3OSG - chains A and C of the 3 polymer chains in the assembly; structure by X-ray diffraction, 2.00 A resolution.

== Chain A ==
Name: MYB21
Organism: Trichomonas vaginalis
Notes: fragment: Myb2 R2R3 Domain
UniProt: Q58HP3 (Q58HP3_TRIVA); numbering as in UniProt (aligned over 40-156)
Amino-acid sequence (126 residues; row label = number of the first residue in the row):
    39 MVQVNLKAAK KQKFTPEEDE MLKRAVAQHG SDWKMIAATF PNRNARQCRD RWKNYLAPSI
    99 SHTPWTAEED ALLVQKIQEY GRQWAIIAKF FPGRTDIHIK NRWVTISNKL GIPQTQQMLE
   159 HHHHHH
Disordered / not traced: 39, 44, 151-164
Differences from the reference sequence: expression tag (39, 157-164)
What the authors report for this chain:
  - binding site for the 12-nt DNA strand: Lys-48, Lys-49, Gln-50, Phe-52, Arg-84, Asp-88, Lys-138, Asn-139, Asn-146
  - binding site for the 12-nt DNA strand (chain C): Lys-49, Arg-81, Lys-138
  - specificity-determining residues: Lys-49, Arg-84, Arg-87, Asp-88, Lys-138, Asn-139
  - mutagenesis - R84A: abolished binding to MRE-1-20
  - mutagenesis - K49A, K51A, F52A, R87A, K138A, N139A: decreased binding to MRE-1-20
  - mutagenesis - I74A: decreased localization
  - mutagenesis - K49A, K51A, F52A, R84A, R87A, K138A, N139A: decreased binding to MRE-2-20

== Chain C ==
Molecule: 12-nt DNA strand
Sequence (12 nucleotides; row label = number of the first residue in the row):
     1 ATAACGATAT TT

== How chain A and chain C interact ==
Contacting residue pairs (21; chain A residue first):
  Asn-43(A) / DT10(C)  phosphate contact
  Ala-47(A) / DT10(C)  phosphate contact
  Lys-48(A) / DA9(C)  phosphate contact
  Lys-48(A) / DT10(C)  hydrogen bond to the phosphate
  Lys-49(A) / DT8(C)  hydrogen bond to the base
  Lys-49(A) / DA9(C)  sugar contact
  Trp-71(A) / DT2(C)  phosphate contact
  Arg-84(A) / DA4(C)  base contact
  Arg-87(A) / DT2(C)  salt bridge to the phosphate
  Arg-87(A) / DA3(C)  phosphate contact
  Lys-91(A) / DA3(C)  phosphate contact
  Arg-120(A) / DC5(C)  phosphate contact
  Arg-120(A) / DG6(C)  salt bridge to the phosphate
  Gln-121(A) / DC5(C)  phosphate contact
  Trp-122(A) / DC5(C)  hydrogen bond to the phosphate
  Trp-122(A) / DG6(C)  hydrogen bond to the phosphate
  Ala-123(A) / DA4(C)  phosphate contact
  Ala-123(A) / DC5(C)  hydrogen bond to the phosphate
  Lys-138(A) / DC5(C)  base contact
  Lys-138(A) / DG6(C)  hydrogen bond to the base
  Lys-138(A) / DA7(C)  base contact
Interface residues without a listed pair, chain A (16 interface residues in all): Ser-69, Asp-134, Asn-139

== Overview ==
16 residues of chain A face 9 of chain C across their interface; the contacts include 6 hydrogen bonds and 2
salt bridges. Among the polar pairs are Lys-49(A)/DT8(C), Lys-138(A)/DG6(C) and Lys-48(A)/DT10(C). From the
paper: a binding site for the 12-nt DNA strand at Lys-48(A), Lys-49(A) and Gln-50(A) among others; K49A, K51A
and F52A of chain A, among others, reduce binding to MRE-2-20; 8 substitutions were tested in all.
Chain A is MYB21 (Trichomonas vaginalis) and chain C is a 12-nt DNA strand; the structure, The structure of
protozoan parasite Trichomonas vaginalis Myb2 in complex with MRE-1-12 DNA, was determined by X-ray
diffraction together with 3OSF from the same study.
